Entry 6GUJ (X-ray diffraction, 2.10 A resolution); this record covers chains B and A.

# Chain B
Name: Molybdenum storage protein subunit beta
Source organism: Azotobacter vinelandii DJ
UniProt: P84253 (MOSB_AZOVD); residue numbers follow UniProt; this construct covers 2-270
Amino-acid sequence (269 residues; each row starts with the number of its first residue):
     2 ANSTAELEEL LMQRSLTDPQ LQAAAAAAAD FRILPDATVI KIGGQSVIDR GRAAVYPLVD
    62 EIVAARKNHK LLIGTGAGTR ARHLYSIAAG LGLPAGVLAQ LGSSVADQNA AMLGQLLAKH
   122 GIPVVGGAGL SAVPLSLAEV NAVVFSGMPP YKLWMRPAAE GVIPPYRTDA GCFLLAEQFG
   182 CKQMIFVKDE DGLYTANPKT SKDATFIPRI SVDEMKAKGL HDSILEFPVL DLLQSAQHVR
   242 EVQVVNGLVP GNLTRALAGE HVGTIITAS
Not modelled in the structure: 2
Small-molecule neighbours:
  - 8M0 (bis(mu4-oxo)-tetrakis(mu3-oxo)-hexakis(mu2-oxo)-hexadecaoxo-octamolybdenum (VI)): Val-126, Gly-127, Gly-128, Ala-129, Gly-130, Phe-146, Ser-147, Met-149, Pro-150, Pro-151, Lys-153, Leu-176, Phe-180
  - ATP (adenosine-5'-triphosphate): Lys-42, Gly-44, Gly-45, Gln-46, Ser-47, Gly-77, Ala-78, Gly-79, Thr-169, Asp-170, Lys-189, Asp-190, Glu-191, Gly-193, Leu-194, Tyr-195, Ala-197, Asn-198, Pro-199, Lys-200, Leu-221, Ser-224, Ile-225
  - molybdenum atom (MO), molecule 1: Pro-124, Ser-132, Val-134, Pro-135
  - molybdenum atom (MO), molecule 2: Pro-124, Ser-132, Val-134, Pro-135

# Chain A
Name: Molybdenum storage protein subunit alpha
Source organism: Azotobacter vinelandii DJ
UniProt: P84308 (MOSA_AZOVD); residue numbers follow UniProt; this construct covers 2-276
Amino-acid sequence (275 residues; row label = number of the first residue in the row):
     2 TDTTNSIKHV ISPLARQTLQ DRDLTRPVAG KRPIRLLPWL QVVKIGGRVM DRGADAILPL
    62 VEELRKLLPE HRLLILTGAG VRARHVFSVG LDLGLPVGSL APLAASEAGQ NGHILAAMLA
   122 SEGVSYVEHP TVADQLAIHL SATRAVVGSA FPPYHHHEFP GSRIPPHRAD TGAFLLADAF
   182 GAAGLTIVEN VDGIYTADPN GPDRGQARFL PETSATDLAK SEGPLPVDRA LLDVMATARH
   242 IERVQVVNGL VPGRLTAALR GEHVGTLIRT GVRPA
Not modelled in the structure: 2-31
Bound ions: Mg2+: Glu-190, Pro-227 (together with ATP)
Small-molecule neighbours:
  - 8M0 (bis(mu4-oxo)-tetrakis(mu3-oxo)-hexakis(mu2-oxo)-hexadecaoxo-octamolybdenum (VI)), molecule 1: Pro-103, Ala-106, Ser-107, Gly-110, Gln-111, His-114, Tyr-127, Glu-129, His-130, Pro-131, Ser-150, Phe-152, Pro-153, Pro-154, His-156
  - 8M0, molecule 2: Tyr-155, His-156, His-157, His-158
  - ATP (adenosine-5'-triphosphate): Lys-45, Ile-46, Gly-47, Gly-48, Arg-49, Val-50, Gly-79, Ala-80, Gly-81, Arg-85, Ala-170, Glu-190, Asn-191, Val-192, Gly-194, Ile-195, Tyr-196, Ala-198, Asp-199, Pro-200, Asn-201, Pro-225, Leu-226, Pro-227
  - molybdenum atom (MO): Glu-129, Pro-131, Thr-132
  - molybdate ion (MOO): Val-128, Thr-132, Gln-136, Ile-139, His-140

# How chain B and chain A interact
Residue-residue contacts (78; chain B residue first):
  Thr-5(B) / Asp-93(A)  hydrogen bond
  Glu-9(B) / Ser-89(A)
  Leu-12(B) / Arg-85(A)  hydrogen bond (backbone-side chain)
  Leu-12(B) / Ser-89(A)
  Met-13(B) / Arg-49(A)  hydrogen bond (backbone-side chain)
  Met-13(B) / Val-82(A)  hydrophobic
  Arg-15(B) / Arg-85(A)  hydrogen bond (backbone-side chain)
  Arg-15(B) / Pro-203(A)
  Ser-16(B) / Arg-85(A)
  Ser-16(B) / Leu-226(A)  hydrogen bond (side chain-backbone)
  Leu-17(B) / Arg-85(A)
  Leu-17(B) / Phe-88(A)  hydrophobic
  Leu-17(B) / Ile-165(A)  hydrophobic
  Leu-17(B) / Arg-169(A)
  Thr-18(B) / Arg-169(A)
  Thr-18(B) / Pro-225(A)
  Thr-18(B) / Leu-226(A)  hydrogen bond (side chain-backbone)
  Thr-18(B) / Val-228(A)
  Asp-19(B) / Pro-225(A)
  Leu-22(B) / Ile-165(A)  hydrophobic
  Gln-23(B) / Ser-163(A)  hydrogen bond
  Gln-23(B) / Ile-165(A)
  Ala-26(B) / Arg-164(A)
  Ala-26(B) / Ile-165(A)  hydrophobic
  Ala-27(B) / Arg-164(A)
  Ala-29(B) / Leu-92(A)
  Ala-29(B) / Arg-164(A)  hydrogen bond (backbone-side chain)
  Ala-30(B) / Gly-95(A)
  Ala-30(B) / Arg-164(A)  hydrogen bond (backbone-side chain)
  Asp-31(B) / Gly-95(A)
  Phe-32(B) / Leu-94(A)
  Phe-32(B) / Gly-95(A)  hydrogen bond (backbone-backbone)
  Ile-34(B) / Ser-100(A)
  Leu-92(B) / Ile-35(A)
  Gly-93(B) / Pro-34(A)
  Gly-93(B) / Ile-35(A)  hydrogen bond (backbone-backbone)
  Leu-94(B) / Leu-37(A)  hydrophobic
  Pro-95(B) / Pro-34(A)  hydrophobic
  Pro-95(B) / Ala-180(A)
  Gln-101(B) / Asp-135(A)
  Pro-151(B) / Pro-154(A)
  Pro-151(B) / Tyr-155(A)
  Pro-151(B) / His-158(A)
  Tyr-152(B) / Tyr-155(A)  hydrophobic
  Tyr-152(B) / His-158(A)  hydrogen bond (side chain-backbone)
  Tyr-152(B) / Phe-160(A)
  Leu-154(B) / Ala-134(A)
  Leu-154(B) / Leu-177(A)  hydrophobic
  Leu-154(B) / Ala-180(A)
  Leu-154(B) / Phe-181(A)  hydrophobic
  Trp-155(B) / His-130(A)
  Trp-155(B) / Ala-134(A)  hydrophobic
  Trp-155(B) / Pro-153(A)
  Trp-155(B) / Pro-154(A)
  Trp-155(B) / Tyr-155(A)  hydrogen bond (backbone-side chain)
  Trp-155(B) / Gly-173(A)
  Trp-155(B) / Leu-176(A)
  Trp-155(B) / Leu-177(A)
  Arg-157(B) / Tyr-155(A)
  Arg-157(B) / Asp-234(A)  hydrogen bond (side chain-backbone)
  Arg-157(B) / Val-235(A)
  Arg-157(B) / Thr-238(A)  hydrogen bond
  Pro-158(B) / Thr-238(A)
  Tyr-167(B) / Phe-160(A)
  Gly-172(B) / His-158(A)  hydrogen bond (backbone-side chain)
  Leu-175(B) / His-158(A)
  Leu-175(B) / Glu-159(A)
  Leu-175(B) / Pro-161(A)
  Glu-178(B) / Pro-161(A)
  Gln-179(B) / Pro-97(A)
  Gln-179(B) / Gly-99(A)  hydrogen bond (side chain-backbone)
  Gln-179(B) / Ser-100(A)  hydrogen bond
  Gln-179(B) / His-157(A)  hydrogen bond
  Leu-233(B) / Pro-161(A)
  Ser-236(B) / Pro-161(A)  hydrogen bond (side chain-backbone)
  Ser-236(B) / Gly-162(A)  hydrogen bond (backbone-backbone)
  Ala-237(B) / Pro-161(A)  hydrophobic
  Gln-238(B) / Gly-162(A)  hydrogen bond (side chain-backbone)
Other interface residues (no listed pair), chain B (50 interface residues in all): Leu-8, Pro-20, Val-98, Pro-150, Met-156, Ala-159, Ala-160, Gly-162, Val-163, Leu-176, Phe-180, His-239
Other interface residues (no listed pair), chain A (51 interface residues in all): His-86, Leu-96, Val-98, His-156, Gly-224, Asp-229, Arg-230, Arg-240

# Overview
50 residues of chain B and 51 residues of chain A are in contact, with 22 hydrogen bonds. Among the polar
pairs are Thr-5(B)/Asp-93(A), Leu-12(B)/Arg-85(A) and Met-13(B)/Arg-49(A). One ATP molecule and one compound
8M0 molecule are bound between chain B and chain A.
Chain B is Molybdenum storage protein subunit beta and chain A is Molybdenum storage protein subunit alpha,
both from Azotobacter vinelandii DJ; the structure, Molybdenum storage protein with two occupied ATP binding
sites, was determined by X-ray diffraction, deposited together with 6GX4 and 6GU5.
